Entry 8PJ9 (electron microscopy, 3.24 A resolution); this record covers chains A and F of the 6 polymer chains in the assembly.

== Chain A ==
Protein: CRISPR-associated endonuclease Cas9
From: Streptococcus thermophilus DGCC 7710
Notes: EC 3.1.-.-
UniProtKB: G3ECR1 (CAS9_STRTR); residues 1-1388 here correspond to UniProt positions 22-1409 (UniProt number = residue number + 21)
Chain sequence (1397 residues; row label = number of the first residue in the row):
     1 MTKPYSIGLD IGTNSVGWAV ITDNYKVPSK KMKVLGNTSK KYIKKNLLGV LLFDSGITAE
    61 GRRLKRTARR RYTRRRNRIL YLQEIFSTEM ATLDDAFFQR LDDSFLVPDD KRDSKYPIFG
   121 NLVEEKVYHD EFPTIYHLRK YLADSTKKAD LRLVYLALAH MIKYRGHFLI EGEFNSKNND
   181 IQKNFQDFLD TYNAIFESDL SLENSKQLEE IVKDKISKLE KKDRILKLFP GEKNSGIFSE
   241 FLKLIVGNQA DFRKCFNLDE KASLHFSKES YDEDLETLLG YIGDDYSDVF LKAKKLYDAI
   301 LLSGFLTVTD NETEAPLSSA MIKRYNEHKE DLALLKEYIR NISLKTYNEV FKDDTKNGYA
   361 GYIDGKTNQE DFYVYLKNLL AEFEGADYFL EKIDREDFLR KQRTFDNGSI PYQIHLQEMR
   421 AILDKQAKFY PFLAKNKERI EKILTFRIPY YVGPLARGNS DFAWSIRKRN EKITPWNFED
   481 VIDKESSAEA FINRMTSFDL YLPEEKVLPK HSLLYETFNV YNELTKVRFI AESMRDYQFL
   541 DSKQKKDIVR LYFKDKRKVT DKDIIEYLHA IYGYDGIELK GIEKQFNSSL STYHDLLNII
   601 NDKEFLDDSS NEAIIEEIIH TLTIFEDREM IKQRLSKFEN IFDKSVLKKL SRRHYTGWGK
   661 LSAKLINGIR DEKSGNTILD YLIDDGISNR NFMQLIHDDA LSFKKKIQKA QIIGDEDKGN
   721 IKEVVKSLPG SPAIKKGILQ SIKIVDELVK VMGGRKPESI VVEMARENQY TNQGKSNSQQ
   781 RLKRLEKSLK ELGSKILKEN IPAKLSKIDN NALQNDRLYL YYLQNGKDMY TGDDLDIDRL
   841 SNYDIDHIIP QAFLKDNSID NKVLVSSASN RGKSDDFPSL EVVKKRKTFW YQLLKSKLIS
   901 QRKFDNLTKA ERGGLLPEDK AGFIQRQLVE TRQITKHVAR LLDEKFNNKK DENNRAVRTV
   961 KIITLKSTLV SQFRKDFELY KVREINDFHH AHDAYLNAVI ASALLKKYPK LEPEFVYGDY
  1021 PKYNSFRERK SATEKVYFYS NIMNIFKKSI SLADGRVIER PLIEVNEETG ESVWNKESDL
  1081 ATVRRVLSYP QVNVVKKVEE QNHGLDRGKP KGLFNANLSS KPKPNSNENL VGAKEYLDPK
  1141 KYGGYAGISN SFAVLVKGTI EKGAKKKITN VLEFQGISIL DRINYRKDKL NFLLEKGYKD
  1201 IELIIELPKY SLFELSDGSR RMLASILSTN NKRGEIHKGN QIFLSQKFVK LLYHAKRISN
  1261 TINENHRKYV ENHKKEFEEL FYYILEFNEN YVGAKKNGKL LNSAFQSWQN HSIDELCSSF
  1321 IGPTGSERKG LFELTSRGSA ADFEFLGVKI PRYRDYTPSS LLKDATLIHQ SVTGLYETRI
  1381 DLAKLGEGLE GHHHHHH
Not modelled in the structure: 1-2, 176-307, 766-934, 1019-1039, 1050-1059, 1386-1397
Construct notes: expression tag (1389-1397)
Swiss-Prot annotation at these positions:
  - active site: Asp-10 (For RuvC-like nuclease domain), His-847 (Proton acceptor for HNH nuclease domain)
  - binding site (Mg(2+)): Asp-10, Glu-763, Glu-767, His-990

== Chain F ==
Molecule: DNA oligoduplex, non-target strand, chain F
Sequence (12 nucleotides; row label = number of the first residue in the row; numbering starts at 0):
     0 TGGTGAGTCA GC
Not modelled in the structure: 10-11

== How chain A and chain F interact ==
Contacting residue pairs (31):
  Leu-1105(A) / DG1(F)  sugar contact
  Arg-1107(A) / DT0(F)  hydrogen bond to the base
  Gly-1108(A) / DT0(F)  sugar contact
  Ser-1126(A) / DA5(F)  phosphate contact
  Asn-1127(A) / DG4(F)  phosphate contact
  Asn-1127(A) / DA5(F)  hydrogen bond to the phosphate
  Glu-1128(A) / DG4(F)  phosphate contact
  Asn-1129(A) / DG4(F)  hydrogen bond to the phosphate
  Gly-1147(A) / DG2(F)  phosphate contact
  Ile-1148(A) / DG2(F)  phosphate contact
  Ile-1148(A) / DT3(F)  phosphate contact
  Asn-1150(A) / DG2(F)  hydrogen bond to the phosphate
  Lys-1209(A) / DG1(F)  salt bridge to the phosphate
  Ser-1225(A) / DG2(F)  phosphate contact
  Leu-1227(A) / DG2(F)  phosphate contact
  Leu-1227(A) / DT3(F)  base contact
  Thr-1229(A) / DT3(F)  phosphate contact
  Arg-1233(A) / DT3(F)  base contact
  Arg-1233(A) / DG4(F)  hydrogen bond to the base
  Arg-1233(A) / DA5(F)  base contact
  Glu-1235(A) / DG1(F)  phosphate contact
  Glu-1235(A) / DG2(F)  phosphate contact
  His-1237(A) / DG1(F)  salt bridge to the phosphate
  Ser-1339(A) / DT0(F)  hydrogen bond to the phosphate
  Ser-1339(A) / DG1(F)  phosphate contact
  Ala-1341(A) / DT0(F)  phosphate contact
  Arg-1352(A) / DT0(F)  base contact
  Arg-1352(A) / DG1(F)  hydrogen bond to the base
  Arg-1354(A) / DG1(F)  hydrogen bond to the base
  Arg-1354(A) / DG2(F)  hydrogen bond to the base
  Arg-1354(A) / DT3(F)  hydrogen bond to the base
Also at the interface, not in a pair above, chain A (24 interface residues in all): Asp-1106, Ser-1228, Ala-1340

== Overview ==
Chain A and chain F form an interface of 24 and 6 residues respectively, with 10 hydrogen bonds and 2 salt
bridges. Polar contacts include Arg-1107(A)/DT0(F), Arg-1233(A)/DG4(F) and Arg-1352(A)/DG1(F). From UniProt:
active-site residues Asp-10(A) and His-847(A) and 4 Mg2+-binding residues on chain A.
Here chain A is CRISPR-associated endonuclease Cas9 (Streptococcus thermophilus DGCC 7710) and chain F is DNA
oligoduplex, non-target strand, chain F. Entry 8PJ9 (Cas9 bound to cognate DNA, Streptococcus thermophilus
DGCC 7710 CRISPR3 system) was determined by electron microscopy.
